3PR4 - chains A and T of the 3 polymer chains in the assembly; structure by X-ray diffraction, 2.65 A resolution.

Chain A:
Molecule: DNA polymerase IV
Organism: Sulfolobus solfataricus
Notes: EC 2.7.7.7
UniProtKB: Q97W02 (DPO42_SULSO); residues 1-341 here = UniProt positions 1-341
Sequence (341 residues; numbered 1 to 341; the number before each row is that of its first residue):
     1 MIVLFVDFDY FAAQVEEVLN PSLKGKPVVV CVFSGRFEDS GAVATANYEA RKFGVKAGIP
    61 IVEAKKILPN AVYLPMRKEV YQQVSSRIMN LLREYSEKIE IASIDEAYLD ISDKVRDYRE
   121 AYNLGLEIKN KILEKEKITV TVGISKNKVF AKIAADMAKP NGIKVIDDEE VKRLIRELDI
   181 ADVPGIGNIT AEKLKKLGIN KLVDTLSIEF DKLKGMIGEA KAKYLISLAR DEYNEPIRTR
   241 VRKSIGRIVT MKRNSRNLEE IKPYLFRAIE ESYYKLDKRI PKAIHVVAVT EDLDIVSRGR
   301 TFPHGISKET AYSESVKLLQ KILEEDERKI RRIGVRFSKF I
Construct notes: engineered mutation Ala12 (Tyr in Q97W02)
Ion coordination: Ca2+ site 1: Asp7, Phe8, Asp105 (together with ATP); Ca2+ site 2: Asp7, Glu106; Ca2+ site 3: Ala181, Ile186
Small-molecule neighbours: ATP (adenosine-5'-triphosphate): Asp7, Phe8, Asp9, Tyr10, Phe11, Ala12, Val43, Ala44, Thr45, Tyr48, Arg51, Ala57, Gly58, Met76, Ile104, Asp105, Lys159
Swiss-Prot annotation at these positions:
  - active site: Glu106
  - binding site (Mg(2+)): Asp7, Asp105
  - mutagenesis: Asp105 to Glu106 (Loss of function)

Chain T:
Molecule: 18-nt DNA strand
Sequence (18 nucleotides; row label = number of the first residue in the row; numbering starts at 0):
     0 TTCATGAGTC CTTCCCCC
Unresolved in the structure: 0-2

Chain A / chain T interface:
Pairs across the interface (34):
  Val32(A) - DT4(T)  base contact
  Val32(A) - DG5(T)  sugar contact
  Phe37(A) - DA3(T)  phosphate contact
  Ser40(A) - DA3(T)  phosphate contact
  Gly41(A) - DA3(T)  phosphate contact
  Gly41(A) - DT4(T)  sugar contact
  Ala42(A) - DT4(T)  sugar contact
  Gly58(A) - DT4(T)  base contact
  Gly218(A) - DT11(T)  phosphate contact
  Glu219(A) - DT11(T)  hydrogen bond to the phosphate
  Ala220(A) - DC10(T)  sugar contact
  Ala220(A) - DT11(T)  hydrogen bond to the phosphate
  Arg242(A) - DG7(T)  sugar contact
  Arg242(A) - DT8(T)  salt bridge to the phosphate
  Lys243(A) - DT8(T)  hydrogen bond to the phosphate
  Lys243(A) - DC9(T)  salt bridge to the phosphate
  Ser244(A) - DG7(T)  sugar contact
  Ser244(A) - DT8(T)  hydrogen bond to the phosphate
  Ile245(A) - DG7(T)  phosphate contact
  Gly246(A) - DG7(T)  hydrogen bond to the phosphate
  Arg247(A) - DG5(T)  hydrogen bond to the phosphate
  Arg247(A) - DA6(T)  salt bridge to the phosphate
  Ile248(A) - DG5(T)  phosphate contact
  Ile248(A) - DA6(T)  hydrogen bond to the phosphate
  Val249(A) - DG5(T)  phosphate contact
  Thr250(A) - DG5(T)  hydrogen bond to the phosphate
  Lys275(A) - DA6(T)  salt bridge to the phosphate
  Leu293(A) - DA3(T)  sugar contact
  Arg331(A) - DA3(T)  salt bridge to the phosphate
  Arg331(A) - DT4(T)  salt bridge to the phosphate
  Arg332(A) - DT4(T)  salt bridge to the phosphate
  Arg332(A) - DG5(T)  salt bridge to the phosphate
  Arg336(A) - DA6(T)  sugar contact
  Arg336(A) - DG7(T)  salt bridge to the phosphate
Also at the interface, not in a pair above, chain A (28 interface residues in all): Ser34, Pro60, Lys221, Arg240, Val241

In short:
28 residues of chain A face 9 of chain T across their interface; the contacts include 8 hydrogen bonds and 9
salt bridges. Among the polar pairs are Glu219(A)-DT11(T), Ala220(A)-DT11(T) and Lys243(A)-DT8(T). Chain A
binds ATP.
Here chain A is DNA polymerase IV (Sulfolobus solfataricus) and chain T is an 18-nt DNA strand. Entry 3PR4
(Dpo4 Y12A mutant incorporating dADP opposite template dT) was determined by X-ray diffraction (same
publication as 3PR5).
